4H25 - chains A and C of the 3 polymer chains in the assembly; structure by X-ray diffraction, 2.20 A resolution.

== Chain A ==
Name: HLA class II histocompatibility antigen, DR alpha chain
Source organism: Homo sapiens
UniProt: P01903 (DRA_HUMAN); residues 3-182 here correspond to UniProt positions 28-207 (UniProt number = residue number + 25)
Amino-acid sequence (180 residues; numbered 3 to 182; the number before each row is that of its first residue):
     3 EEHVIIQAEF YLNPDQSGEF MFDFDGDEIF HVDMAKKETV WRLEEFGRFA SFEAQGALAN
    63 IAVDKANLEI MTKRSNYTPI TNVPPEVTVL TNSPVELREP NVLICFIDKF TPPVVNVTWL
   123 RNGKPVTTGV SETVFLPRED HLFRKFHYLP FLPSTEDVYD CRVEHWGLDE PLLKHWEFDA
Cystine bridges: C107-C163
Glycans and other covalent adducts: N-acetylglucosamine (NAG) linked to N78, N118
Curated features (UniProtKB/Swiss-Prot):
  - region: E179 to A182 (Connecting peptide)
  - site: Q9 (Self- and pathogen-derived peptide antigen), G49 (Self-peptide antigen), F51 (Self- and pathogen-derived peptide antigen), A52 (Self-peptide antigen), S53 (Self- and pathogen-derived peptide antigen), E55 (Pathogen-derived peptide antigen), N62 (Self- and pathogen-derived peptide antigen), N69 (Pathogen-derived peptide antigen), R76 (Self- and pathogen-derived peptide antigen)
  - glycosylation (N-linked (GlcNAc...) asparagine): N78, N118

== Chain C ==
Name: peptide
Amino-acid sequence (22 residues; each row starts with the number of its first residue):
   306 QHIRCNIPKR IGPSKVATLV PR

== Chain A / chain C interface ==
Residue-residue contacts - 30 pairs, chain A then chain C:
  Q9(A) - C310(C)
  Q9(A) - N311(C)  hydrogen bond (side chain-backbone)
  N15(A) - V325(C)
  P16(A) - V325(C)  hydrophobic
  F24(A) - I308(C)  hydrophobic
  F24(A) - R309(C)
  F32(A) - I308(C)  hydrophobic
  W43(A) - I308(C)  hydrophobic
  A52(A) - Q306(C)
  S53(A) - Q306(C)  hydrogen bond (backbone-backbone)
  S53(A) - H307(C)  hydrogen bond
  S53(A) - I308(C)  hydrogen bond (backbone-backbone)
  F54(A) - I308(C)
  F54(A) - C310(C)  hydrophobic
  N62(A) - N311(C)  hydrogen bond (side chain-backbone)
  N62(A) - P313(C)
  V65(A) - P313(C)  hydrophobic
  D66(A) - P313(C)
  K67(A) - A322(C)
  A68(A) - R315(C)
  N69(A) - K314(C)  hydrogen bond (side chain-backbone)
  N69(A) - R315(C)
  N69(A) - I316(C)  hydrogen bond (side chain-backbone)
  E71(A) - V321(C)
  E71(A) - A322(C)
  E71(A) - T323(C)  hydrogen bond (side chain-backbone)
  I72(A) - G317(C)
  M73(A) - I316(C)  hydrophobic
  R76(A) - I316(C)
  Y79(A) - P326(C)  hydrophobic
Other interface residues (no listed pair), chain A (23 interface residues in all): E11, F22, G58
Other interface residues (no listed pair), chain C (18 interface residues in all): I312, S319

== Summary ==
Chain A and chain C form an interface of 23 and 18 residues respectively, with 8 hydrogen bonds. Among the
polar pairs are Q9(A)-N311(C), S53(A)-H307(C) and N62(A)-N311(C). N-acetylglucosamine is covalently linked to
N78(A) and N118(A).
Chain A is HLA class II histocompatibility antigen, DR alpha chain (Homo sapiens) and chain C is peptide; the
structure, TCR interaction with peptide mimics of nickel offers structure insights to nickel contact allergy,
was determined by X-ray diffraction together with 4H26 and 4H1L from the same study.
